PDB entry 5AV5 | X-ray diffraction, 2.40 A resolution | chains G and J of the 10 polymer chains in the assembly

# Chain G
Protein: Histone H2A type 1-B/E
Organism: Homo sapiens
UniProt: P04908 (H2A1B_HUMAN); residues 0-129 here correspond to UniProt positions 1-130 (UniProt number = residue number + 1)
Amino-acid sequence (133 residues; each row starts with the number of its first residue; numbers below 1 keep their minus sign (Gly-3 is residue -3)):
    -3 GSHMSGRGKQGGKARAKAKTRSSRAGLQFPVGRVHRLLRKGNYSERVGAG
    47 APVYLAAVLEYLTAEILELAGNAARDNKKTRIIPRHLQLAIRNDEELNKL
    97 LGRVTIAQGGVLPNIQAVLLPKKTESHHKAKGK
Disordered / not traced: -3 to 13, 119-129
Sequence notes: expression tag (-3 to -1)
Swiss-Prot annotation at these positions:
  - modified residue: Ser1 (N-acetylserine), Arg3 (Citrulline), Lys5 (N6-(2-hydroxyisobutyryl)lysine), Lys9 (N6-(2-hydroxyisobutyryl)lysine), Lys13 (N6-(beta-hydroxybutyryl)lysine), Lys36 (N6-(2-hydroxyisobutyryl)lysine), Lys74 (N6-(2-hydroxyisobutyryl)lysine), Lys75 (N6-(2-hydroxyisobutyryl)lysine), Lys95 (N6-(2-hydroxyisobutyryl)lysine), Gln104 (N5-methylglutamine), Lys118 (N6-(2-hydroxyisobutyryl)lysine), Lys119 (N6-crotonyllysine), Thr120 (Phosphothreonine), Lys125 (N6-crotonyllysine)
  - cross-link (Glycyl lysine isopeptide (Lys-Gly)): Lys13 (interchain with G-Cter in ubiquitin), Lys15 (interchain with G-Cter in ubiquitin), Lys119 (interchain with G-Cter in ubiquitin)

# Chain J
Molecule: 147-nt DNA strand
Sequence (147 nucleotides; row label = number of the first residue in the row; numbers below 1 keep their minus sign (DA-73 is residue -73)):
   -73 ATCAATATCCACCTGCAGATACTACCAAAAGTGTATTTGGAAACTGCTCC
   -23 ATCAAAAGGCATGTTCAGCTGGATTCCAGCTGAACATGCCTTTTGATGGA
    27 GCAGTTTCCAAATACACTTTTGGTAGTATCTGCAGGTGGATATTGAT
Bound ions: Mn2+ site 1: DG-35, DG-34; Mn2+ site 2 near DG-3 (its only coordinating residue here); Mn2+ site 3 near DG5 (its only coordinating residue here); Mn2+ site 4 near DG27 (its only coordinating residue here); Mn2+ site 5 near DG48 (its only coordinating residue here); Mn2+ site 6 near DG61 (its only coordinating residue here)

# Chain G / chain J interface
Residue-residue contacts (13; chain G residue first):
  Ala14(G) with DG-43(J), phosphate contact; DT-42(J), phosphate contact
  Lys15(G) with DG-43(J), phosphate contact; DT-42(J), hydrogen bond to the phosphate
  Thr16(G) with DG-43(J), phosphate contact
  Arg17(G) with DG-43(J), salt bridge to the phosphate
  Arg20(G) with DT-42(J), salt bridge to the phosphate
  Gly28(G) with DA-44(J), phosphate contact
  Arg29(G) with DA-44(J), phosphate contact
  Arg32(G) with DA-44(J), salt bridge to the phosphate
  Arg42(G) with DT-36(J), sugar contact; DG-35(J), sugar contact
  Arg77(G) with DA-55(J), sugar contact
Also at the interface, not in a pair above, chain G (11 interface residues in all): Glu41
Also at the interface, not in a pair above, chain J (7 interface residues in all): DA-45

# Overview
11 residues of chain G and 7 residues of chain J are in contact, with 1 hydrogen bond and 3 salt bridges.
Polar contacts include Lys15(G)-DT-42(J), Arg17(G)-DG-43(J) and Arg20(G)-DT-42(J). DG-35(J) and DG-34(J)
coordinate Mn2+ site 1.
Here chain G is Histone H2A type 1-B/E (Homo sapiens) and chain J is a 147-nt DNA strand. Entry 5AV5 (human
nucleosome core particle) was determined by X-ray diffraction (same publication as 5AV6, 5AV8, 5AV9, 5AVB and
5AVC).
